Entry 8VMU (X-ray diffraction, 1.52 A resolution); this record covers chains C and A of the 4 polymer chains in the assembly.

[Chain C]
Molecule: 21-nt DNA strand
Sequence (21 nucleotides; numbered 401 to 421; the number before each row is that of its first residue):
   401 TTGACTCTCT TAAGAGAGTC A
Bound ions: Mg2+: DA413, DG414 (shared with 1 residue of chain B); Na+: DA413, DG414 (shared with 1 residue of chain B)

[Chain A]
Name: Intron-encoded endonuclease I-PpoI
Organism: Physarum polycephalum
Notes: EC 3.1.-.-
Reference sequence: Q94702 (PPO1_PHYPO); residues 2-163 here = UniProt positions 2-163
Chain sequence (162 residues; numbered 2 to 163; the number before each row is that of its first residue):
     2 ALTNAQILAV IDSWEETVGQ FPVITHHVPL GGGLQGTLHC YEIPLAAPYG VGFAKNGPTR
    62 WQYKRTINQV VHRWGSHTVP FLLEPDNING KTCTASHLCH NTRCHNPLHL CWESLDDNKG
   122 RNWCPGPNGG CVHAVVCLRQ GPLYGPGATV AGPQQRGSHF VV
Bound ions: Zn2+ site 1: Cys-41, Cys-100, Cys-105, His-110; Mg2+: Asn-119 (shared with 2 residues of chain D); Na+: Asn-119 (shared with 2 residues of chain D); Zn2+ site 2: Cys-125, Cys-132, His-134, Cys-138
Reported in the primary citation:
  - mutagenesis - H78A/H98A, H98A: decreased catalytic activity
  - mutagenesis - H78A: unchanged catalytic activity
  - catalytic residues: His-78, His-98
  - mutagenesis - H98A: abolished binding to metal ion

[How chain C and chain A interact]
Contacting residue pairs - 19 pairs, chain C then chain A:
  DT401(C) / Thr-67(A)  phosphate contact
  DT402(C) / Arg-66(A)  salt bridge to the phosphate
  DT402(C) / Thr-67(A)  base contact
  DT402(C) / Val-72(A)  base contact
  DG403(C) / Val-52(A)  phosphate contact
  DG403(C) / Gly-53(A)  hydrogen bond to the phosphate
  DG403(C) / Lys-65(A)  hydrogen bond to the base
  DA404(C) / Ala-48(A)  phosphate contact
  DA404(C) / Pro-49(A)  phosphate contact
  DA404(C) / Ala-55(A)  base contact
  DA404(C) / Lys-65(A)  base contact
  DC405(C) / Ala-48(A)  phosphate contact
  DC405(C) / Lys-56(A)  base contact
  DT406(C) / Lys-56(A)  base contact
  DT406(C) / Asn-57(A)  base contact
  DC407(C) / Asn-57(A)  hydrogen bond to the base
  DT411(C) / Leu-116(A)  base contact
  DT411(C) / Lys-120(A)  hydrogen bond to the base
  DA412(C) / Asp-117(A)  sugar contact
Interface residues without a listed pair, chain C (11 interface residues in all): DT408, DT410
Interface residues without a listed pair, chain A (17 interface residues in all): Tyr-50, Phe-54, Arg-74

[In short]
11 residues of chain C face 17 of chain A across their interface, with 4 hydrogen bonds and 1 salt bridge.
Polar pairs include DG403(C)/Lys-65(A), DC407(C)/Asn-57(A) and DT411(C)/Lys-120(A). DA413(C) and DG414(C) form
the Mg2+ site. The paper reports catalytic residues His-78(A) and His-98(A); H78A/H98A and H98A of chain A
reduce catalytic activity.
Chain C is a 21-nt DNA strand and chain A is Intron-encoded endonuclease I-PpoI (Physarum polycephalum); the
structure, Homing endonuclease I-PpoI-DNA complex:reaction at pH7.0 (K+ MES) with 500 uM Mg2+ for 320s, was
determined by X-ray diffraction, deposited together with 8VMO, 8VMP, 8VMQ, 8VMR, 8VMS, 8VMT and 35 further
entries.
